6MHG - chains E and G of the 23 polymer chains in the assembly; structure by electron microscopy, 3.57 A resolution.

Chain E:
Name: circumsporozoite protein
Source organism: Plasmodium falciparum
Notes: fragment: shortened construct
Chain sequence (278 residues; row label = number of the first residue in the row; numbers below 1 keep their minus sign (Tyr-76 is residue -76)):
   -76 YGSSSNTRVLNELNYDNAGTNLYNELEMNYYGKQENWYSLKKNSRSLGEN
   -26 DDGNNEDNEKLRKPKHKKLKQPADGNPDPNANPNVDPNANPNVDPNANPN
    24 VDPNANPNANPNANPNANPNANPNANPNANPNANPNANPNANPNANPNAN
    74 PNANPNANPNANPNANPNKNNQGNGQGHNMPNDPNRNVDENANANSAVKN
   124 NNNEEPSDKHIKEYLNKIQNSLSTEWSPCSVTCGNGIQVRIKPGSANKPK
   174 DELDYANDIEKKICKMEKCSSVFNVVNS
Not modelled in the structure: -76 to 0, 91-201

Chain G:
Name: Fab311 heavy chain
Source organism: Homo sapiens
UniProt: V9HW68 (V9HW68_HUMAN); residues 103-217 here correspond to UniProt positions 130-244 (UniProt number = residue number + 27)
Chain sequence (225 residues; numbered 1 to 217 plus 8 insertion-coded residues; the number before each row is that of its first residue; a row labelled like 82A-82C holds insertion residues (82A, then the next letters in order)):
     1 EVQLVESGGGVVPPGRSLRLSCATSGFTFSNYGMHWVRQAPGKGLEWVAI
    51 IW
   52A Y
    53 DGSRNFYAASVEGRFTISRDNSKNTLYLQM
82A-82C NSL
    83 RVEDTAVYYCARAAYYDT
100A-100D SGYG
   101 DYWGQGTLVTVSSASTKGPSVFPLAPSSKSTSGGTAALGCLVKDYFPEPV
   151 TVSWNSGALTSGVHTFPAVLQSSGLYSLSSVVTVPSSSLGTQTYICNVNH
   201 KPSNTKVDKKVEPKSCD
Not modelled in the structure: 1, 114-217
Disulfide bonds: Cys22-Cys92

Chain E / chain G interface:
Contacting residue pairs (20; chain E residue first):
  Ala32(E) with Phe58(G), hydrophobic
  Pro34(E) with Phe58(G), hydrophobic
  Asn35(E) with Thr100(G), hydrogen bond (side chain-backbone); Ser100A(G)
  Ala36(E) with Trp52(G)
  Asn37(E) with Trp52(G); Tyr97(G)
  Pro38(E) with Gly33(G); Ile50(G), hydrophobic; Trp52(G); Tyr52A(G), hydrogen bond (backbone-backbone); Ala95(G), hydrophobic
  Asn39(E) with Asn31(G); Tyr32(G); Gly33(G), hydrogen bond (side chain-backbone); Tyr52A(G); Ala95(G), hydrogen bond (side chain-backbone); Ala96(G)
  Ala40(E) with Asn31(G), hydrogen bond (backbone-backbone); Tyr52A(G)
Other interface residues (no listed pair), chain E (9 interface residues in all): Asn33
Other interface residues (no listed pair), chain G (13 interface residues in all): Gly100B

Overview:
9 residues of chain E and 13 residues of chain G are in contact; the contacts include 5 hydrogen bonds. Among
the polar pairs are Asn35(E)-Thr100(G), Asn39(E)-Gly33(G) and Asn39(E)-Ala95(G).
Here chain E is circumsporozoite protein (Plasmodium falciparum) and chain G is Fab311 heavy chain (Homo
sapiens). Entry 6MHG (Cryo-EM structure of the circumsporozoite protein of Plasmodium falciparum with a
vaccine-elicited antibody reveals maturation of ...) was determined by electron microscopy together with 6MB3
from the same study.
